Entry 8SN2 (electron microscopy, 3.60 A resolution); this record covers chains G and I of the 12 polymer chains in the assembly.

Chain G:
Molecule: Histone H2A type 1-B/E
Organism: Homo sapiens
UniProt: P04908 (H2A1B_HUMAN); residues 11-129 here correspond to UniProt positions 12-130 (UniProt number = residue number + 1)
Chain sequence (119 residues; numbered 11 to 129; the number before each row is that of its first residue):
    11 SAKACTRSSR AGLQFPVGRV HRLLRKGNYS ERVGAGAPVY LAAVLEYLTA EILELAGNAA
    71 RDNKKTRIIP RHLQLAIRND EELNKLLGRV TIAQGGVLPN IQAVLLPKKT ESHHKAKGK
Unresolved in the structure: 120-129
Differences from the reference sequence: engineered mutation Ser11 (Arg12 in P04908), Cys15 (Lys16 in P04908)
Swiss-Prot annotation at these positions:
  - modified residue: Lys13 (N6-(beta-hydroxybutyryl)lysine), Lys36 (N6-(2-hydroxyisobutyryl)lysine), Lys74 (N6-(2-hydroxyisobutyryl)lysine), Lys75 (N6-(2-hydroxyisobutyryl)lysine), Lys95 (N6-(2-hydroxyisobutyryl)lysine), Gln104 (N5-methylglutamine), Lys118 (N6-(2-hydroxyisobutyryl)lysine), Lys119 (N6-crotonyllysine), Thr120 (Phosphothreonine), Lys125 (N6-crotonyllysine)
  - cross-link (Glycyl lysine isopeptide (Lys-Gly)): Lys13 (interchain with G-Cter in ubiquitin), Lys119 (interchain with G-Cter in ubiquitin)

Chain I:
Molecule: 147-nt DNA strand
Sequence (147 nucleotides; numbered -73 to 73; the number before each row is that of its first residue; numbers below 1 keep their minus sign (DA-73 is residue -73)):
   -73 ATCGAGAATC CCGGTGCCGA GGCCGCTCAA TTGGTCGTAG ACAGCTCTAG CACCGCTTAA
   -13 ACGCACGTAC GCGCTGTCCC CCGCGTTTTA ACCGCCAAGG GGATTACTCC CTAGTCTCCA
    47 GGCACGTGTC AGATATATAC ATCCGAT

How chain G and chain I interact:
Contacting residue pairs (13; chain G residue first):
  Arg29(G) - DC49(I)  salt bridge to the phosphate
  Arg35(G) - DA39(I)  salt bridge to the phosphate
  Arg42(G) - DA39(I)  phosphate contact
  Val43(G) - DT38(I)  sugar contact
  Val43(G) - DA39(I)  hydrogen bond to the phosphate
  Gly44(G) - DT38(I)  phosphate contact
  Ala45(G) - DT38(I)  hydrogen bond to the phosphate
  Lys75(G) - DG58(I)  phosphate contact
  Lys75(G) - DA59(I)  salt bridge to the phosphate
  Thr76(G) - DA57(I)  phosphate contact
  Thr76(G) - DG58(I)  hydrogen bond to the phosphate
  Arg77(G) - DA57(I)  sugar contact
  Arg77(G) - DG58(I)  phosphate contact
Also at the interface, not in a pair above, chain I (7 interface residues in all): DG48

Overview:
9 residues of chain G and 7 residues of chain I are in contact; the contacts include 3 hydrogen bonds and 3
salt bridges. Among the polar pairs are Val43(G)-DA39(I), Ala45(G)-DT38(I) and Thr76(G)-DG58(I).
Here chain G is Histone H2A type 1-B/E (Homo sapiens) and chain I is a 147-nt DNA strand. Entry 8SN2 (Cryo-EM
structure of the human nucleosome core particle in complex with RNF168 and UbcH5c (UbcH5c chemically ...) was
determined by electron microscopy together with 8SMW, 8SMX, 8SMY, 8SMZ, 8SN0, 8SN1 and 3 further entries from
the same study.
